Entry 8B6F (electron microscopy, 2.80 A resolution); this record covers chains AC and BT of the 69 polymer chains in the assembly.

[Chain AC]
Protein: NADH-ubiquinone oxidoreductase chain 4
From: Tetrahymena thermophila SB210
Notes: EC 7.1.1.2
Reference sequence: Q950X9 (Q950X9_TETTH); residue numbers follow UniProt; this construct covers 1-505
Amino-acid sequence (505 residues; row label = number of the first residue in the row):
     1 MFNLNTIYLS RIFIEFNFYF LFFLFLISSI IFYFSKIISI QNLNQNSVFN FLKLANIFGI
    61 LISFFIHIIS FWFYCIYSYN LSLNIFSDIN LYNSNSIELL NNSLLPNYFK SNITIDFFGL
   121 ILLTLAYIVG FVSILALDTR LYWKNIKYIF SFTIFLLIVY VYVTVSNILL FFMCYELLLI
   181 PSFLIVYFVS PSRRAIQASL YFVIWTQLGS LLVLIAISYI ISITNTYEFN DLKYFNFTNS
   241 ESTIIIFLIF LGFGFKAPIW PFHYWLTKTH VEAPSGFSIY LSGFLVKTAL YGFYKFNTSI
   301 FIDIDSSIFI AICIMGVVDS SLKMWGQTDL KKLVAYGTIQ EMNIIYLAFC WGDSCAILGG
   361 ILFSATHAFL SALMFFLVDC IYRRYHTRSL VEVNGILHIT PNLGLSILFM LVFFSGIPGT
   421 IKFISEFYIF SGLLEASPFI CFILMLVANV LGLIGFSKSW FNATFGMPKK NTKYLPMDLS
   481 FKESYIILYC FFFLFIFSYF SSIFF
Small-molecule neighbours:
  - 1,2-Distearoyl-sn-glycerophosphoethanolamine (3PE): Phe247, Leu251, Trp260, Ile308, Ile312
  - 3-sn-phosphatidic acid (LPP; 2-(hexadecanoyloxy)-1-[(phosphonooxy)methyl]ethyl hexadecanoate): Phe20, Phe23, Ile27, Leu104, Leu105
  - 1,2-diacyl-sn-glycero-3-phosphocholine (PC1), molecule 1: Phe20, Leu24, Ile27, Ile31, Phe51, Leu54, Ala55
  - 1,2-diacyl-sn-glycero-3-phosphocholine (PC1), molecule 2: Phe34, Ser35, Ile37
  - 1,2-diacyl-sn-glycero-3-phosphocholine (PC1), molecule 3: Gln197, Tyr201, Ile204, Trp205, Leu208, Phe255, Trp260, Pro261, Phe262
  - 1,2-diacyl-sn-glycero-3-phosphocholine (PC1), molecule 4: Leu208, Leu212, Ile215, Asn239, Ser240, Thr243, Ile244, Phe247, Leu248, Leu251, Phe255, Phe262
  - 1,2-diacyl-sn-glycero-3-phosphocholine (PC1), molecule 5: Trp325, Leu446, Val450, Leu451, Ile454
  - 1,2-diacyl-sn-glycero-3-phosphocholine (PC1), molecule 6: Leu397, Pro401, Asn402, Leu405, Leu408, Phe409

[Chain BT]
Protein: NDUB15
From: Tetrahymena thermophila SB210
Amino-acid sequence (125 residues; numbered 23 to 147; the number before each row is that of its first residue):
    23 NYHYDFCGRA YMGNPAVQSP PKEFFNYHYV PDNYPDALSG FRIAYRDPFE VQHVFAYENW
    83 EYQYDGQWWS MGSLACNVLF FCTPLFLYLI LQVEELNSEK RGGTSNKFYH NNAGFFHFQI
   143 YDNKQ
Small-molecule neighbours:
  - 1,2-Distearoyl-sn-glycerophosphoethanolamine (3PE): Asp87, Trp90, Trp91, Phe103, Pro106
  - ADP (adenosine-5'-diphosphate): Gly35, Asn36, Pro37
  - 1,2-diacyl-sn-glycero-3-phosphocholine (PC1): Tyr110, Leu111, Ile112, Gln114, Val115, Glu121

[How chain AC and chain BT interact]
Pairs across the interface (133; chain AC residue first):
  Arg11(AC) - Asp144(BT)  salt bridge
  Tyr74(AC) - Phe140(BT)  hydrogen bond (side chain-backbone)
  Tyr74(AC) - Ile142(BT)  hydrophobic
  Tyr77(AC) - Ile142(BT)  hydrophobic
  Tyr77(AC) - Asp144(BT)  hydrogen bond
  Ser78(AC) - Phe140(BT)
  Ser78(AC) - Ile142(BT)
  Leu81(AC) - Tyr143(BT)
  Leu81(AC) - Asp144(BT)
  Ile97(AC) - Asn145(BT)
  Glu98(AC) - Asn145(BT)
  Glu98(AC) - Lys146(BT)
  Glu98(AC) - Gln147(BT)
  Leu99(AC) - Asn145(BT)  hydrogen bond (backbone-backbone)
  Leu99(AC) - Lys146(BT)
  Leu99(AC) - Gln147(BT)  hydrogen bond (backbone-backbone)
  Leu100(AC) - Gln147(BT)
  Thr114(AC) - Gln141(BT)
  Ile115(AC) - Phe140(BT)
  Ile115(AC) - Gln141(BT)
  Ile115(AC) - Ile142(BT)  hydrogen bond (backbone-backbone)
  Asp116(AC) - His139(BT)
  Asp116(AC) - Phe140(BT)
  Asp116(AC) - Gln141(BT)
  Phe117(AC) - His139(BT)
  Phe117(AC) - Phe140(BT)
  Thr139(AC) - Tyr56(BT)
  Arg140(AC) - Asn55(BT)  hydrogen bond
  Arg140(AC) - Tyr56(BT)  hydrogen bond (side chain-backbone)
  Tyr142(AC) - Tyr56(BT)  hydrophobic
  Ser190(AC) - Val52(BT)
  Pro191(AC) - Tyr51(BT)
  Pro191(AC) - Val52(BT)  hydrogen bond (backbone-backbone)
  Pro191(AC) - Asn55(BT)
  Ser192(AC) - His50(BT)
  Arg193(AC) - His50(BT)  hydrogen bond (backbone-backbone)
  Arg194(AC) - Phe77(BT)
  Phe229(AC) - Phe138(BT)  hydrophobic
  Lys233(AC) - Ala135(BT)  hydrogen bond (side chain-backbone)
  Lys233(AC) - Gly136(BT)  hydrogen bond (side chain-backbone)
  Lys233(AC) - Phe137(BT)
  Ile246(AC) - Phe130(BT)  hydrophobic
  Trp260(AC) - Pro106(BT)  hydrophobic
  Lys268(AC) - Glu80(BT)  salt bridge
  Tyr294(AC) - Phe138(BT)
  Tyr294(AC) - His139(BT)  hydrogen bond (side chain-backbone)
  Lys295(AC) - Phe138(BT)
  Asn297(AC) - Phe130(BT)
  Thr298(AC) - His132(BT)  hydrogen bond (backbone-side chain)
  Thr298(AC) - Gly136(BT)
  Thr298(AC) - Phe138(BT)
  Ser299(AC) - His132(BT)
  Ser299(AC) - Phe138(BT)
  Ile300(AC) - His132(BT)
  Phe301(AC) - His132(BT)
  Ile302(AC) - Phe130(BT)
  Ile304(AC) - Phe130(BT)
  Asp305(AC) - Gln114(BT)  hydrogen bond
  Asp305(AC) - Glu117(BT)
  Asp305(AC) - Asn128(BT)
  Ser306(AC) - Asn128(BT)  hydrogen bond (backbone-backbone)
  Ser306(AC) - Lys129(BT)  hydrogen bond (side chain-backbone)
  Ser306(AC) - Phe130(BT)
  Ser307(AC) - Tyr110(BT)
  Ser307(AC) - Leu113(BT)
  Ser307(AC) - Gln114(BT)
  Ser307(AC) - Glu117(BT)  hydrogen bond
  Ser307(AC) - Asn128(BT)  hydrogen bond
  Ile308(AC) - Tyr110(BT)
  Phe309(AC) - Phe130(BT)  hydrophobic
  Ile310(AC) - Leu113(BT)  hydrophobic
  Ile310(AC) - Asn128(BT)
  Ala311(AC) - Tyr110(BT)  hydrophobic
  Ala311(AC) - Leu113(BT)
  Ile314(AC) - Leu109(BT)  hydrophobic
  Met315(AC) - Thr105(BT)
  Met315(AC) - Pro106(BT)
  Met315(AC) - Leu109(BT)
  Leu322(AC) - Phe102(BT)  hydrophobic
  Thr328(AC) - His75(BT)
  Lys332(AC) - Tyr79(BT)
  Lys332(AC) - Glu80(BT)  salt bridge
  Cys350(AC) - Phe130(BT)
  Trp351(AC) - Ser127(BT)
  Trp351(AC) - Asn128(BT)  hydrogen bond
  Trp351(AC) - Lys129(BT)
  Trp351(AC) - Phe130(BT)
  Trp351(AC) - Tyr131(BT)
  Gly352(AC) - Phe130(BT)
  Gly352(AC) - Tyr131(BT)
  Asp353(AC) - Tyr131(BT)  hydrogen bond (backbone-backbone)
  Asp353(AC) - His132(BT)
  Asp353(AC) - Asn133(BT)
  Asp353(AC) - Asn134(BT)  hydrogen bond (side chain-backbone)
  Leu358(AC) - His139(BT)
  Arg383(AC) - Asp58(BT)  salt bridge
  Arg383(AC) - Leu60(BT)
  Arg384(AC) - Leu60(BT)
  His386(AC) - Arg64(BT)  hydrogen bond (side chain-backbone)
  His386(AC) - Ile65(BT)
  His386(AC) - Arg68(BT)  hydrogen bond (backbone-side chain)
  Thr387(AC) - Tyr49(BT)
  Thr387(AC) - Arg68(BT)
  Ser389(AC) - Val76(BT)
  Val391(AC) - Glu72(BT)
  Val391(AC) - His75(BT)
  Glu392(AC) - Tyr49(BT)  hydrogen bond
  Glu392(AC) - Arg68(BT)  salt bridge
  Glu392(AC) - Glu72(BT)
  Glu392(AC) - Val73(BT)
  Glu435(AC) - Gly125(BT)
  Glu435(AC) - Thr126(BT)  hydrogen bond
  Ala436(AC) - Ser120(BT)
  Ser437(AC) - Leu113(BT)
  Ser437(AC) - Glu116(BT)
  Pro438(AC) - Glu116(BT)
  Phe439(AC) - Ile112(BT)  hydrophobic
  Phe439(AC) - Glu116(BT)  hydrogen bond (backbone-side chain)
  Ile440(AC) - Leu109(BT)
  Ile440(AC) - Ile112(BT)  hydrophobic
  Ile440(AC) - Leu113(BT)  hydrophobic
  Lys470(AC) - Glu72(BT)  salt bridge
  Asn471(AC) - Ala66(BT)
  Lys473(AC) - Arg64(BT)  hydrogen bond (backbone-side chain)
  Tyr474(AC) - Arg64(BT)
  Tyr474(AC) - Ile65(BT)
  Tyr474(AC) - Ala66(BT)  hydrophobic
  Leu475(AC) - Arg64(BT)  hydrogen bond (backbone-side chain)
  Pro476(AC) - Ser61(BT)
  Met477(AC) - Ser61(BT)
  Ile503(AC) - Phe140(BT)
  Phe504(AC) - His139(BT)  hydrogen bond (backbone-side chain)
  Phe504(AC) - Phe140(BT)  hydrophobic
Also at the interface, not in a pair above, chain AC (84 interface residues in all): Ser82, Ile196, Glu272, Phe293, Asp319, Phe349, Ile357, Tyr382, Ile443, Glu483
Also at the interface, not in a pair above, chain BT (57 interface residues in all): Pro57, Tyr67, Asn81

[In short]
84 residues of chain AC and 57 residues of chain BT are in contact; the contacts include 29 hydrogen bonds and
6 salt bridges. Among the polar pairs are Arg11(AC)-Asp144(BT), Lys268(AC)-Glu80(BT) and Lys332(AC)-Glu80(BT).
1,2-Distearoyl-sn-glycerophosphoethanolamine is bound between chain AC and chain BT.
Here chain AC is NADH-ubiquinone oxidoreductase chain 4 and chain BT is NDUB15, both from Tetrahymena
thermophila SB210. Entry 8B6F (Cryo-EM structure of NADH:ubiquinone oxidoreductase (complex-I) from
respiratory supercomplex of Tetrahymena thermophila) was determined by electron microscopy, deposited together
with 8B6H and 8B6J.
